PDB entry 4L1T | X-ray diffraction, 1.16 A resolution | chains A and B

# Chain A (and B)
Name: Transthyretin
Organism: Homo sapiens
Notes: chain B of this document is another copy of the same molecule, construct and numbering; everything in this record applies to it too
UniProt: P02766 (TTHY_HUMAN); residues 1-127 here correspond to UniProt positions 21-147 (UniProt number = residue number + 20)
Amino-acid sequence (127 residues; numbered 1 to 127; the number before each row is that of its first residue):
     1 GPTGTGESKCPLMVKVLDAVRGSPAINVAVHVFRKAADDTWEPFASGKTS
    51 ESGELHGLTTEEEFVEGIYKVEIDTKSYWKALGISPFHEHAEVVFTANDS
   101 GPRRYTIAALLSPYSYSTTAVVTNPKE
Unresolved in the structure: 1-9, 126-127 (chain B: 1-9, 125-127)
Ligand contacts: 1WZ (3-(dimethylamino)-5-[(E)-2-(4-hydroxy-3,5-dimethylphenyl)ethenyl]benzoic acid): Met-13, Lys-15, Leu-17, Thr-106, Ala-108, Ala-109, Leu-110, Ser-117, Thr-118, Thr-119, Val-121
Curated features (UniProtKB/Swiss-Prot):
  - binding site (L-thyroxine): Lys-15, Glu-54, Ser-117
  - modified residue: Cys-10 (Sulfocysteine), Glu-42 (4-carboxyglutamate), Ser-52 (Phosphoserine)
  - glycosylation: Asn-98 (N-linked (GlcNAc...) asparagine)
From the paper describing this entry:
  - binding site for 1WZ: Lys-15, Leu-17, Ala-108, Leu-110, Ser-117, Thr-119

# How chain A and chain B interact
Residue-residue contacts (42; chain A residue first):
  Ile-68(A) / Glu-89(B)
  Lys-76(A) / Thr-96(B)
  Phe-87(A) / Phe-95(B)  hydrophobic
  Phe-87(A) / Thr-96(B)
  Phe-87(A) / Tyr-105(B)  hydrophobic
  Phe-87(A) / Ile-107(B)  hydrophobic
  Phe-87(A) / Ala-120(B)  hydrophobic
  Phe-87(A) / Val-122(B)  hydrophobic
  His-88(A) / Val-93(B)
  His-88(A) / Val-94(B)
  Glu-89(A) / Val-94(B)  hydrogen bond (backbone-backbone)
  Glu-89(A) / Thr-96(B)  hydrogen bond
  His-90(A) / Val-94(B)
  Glu-92(A) / Glu-92(B)
  Glu-92(A) / Val-94(B)
  Glu-92(A) / Tyr-116(B)  hydrogen bond (backbone-side chain)
  Val-93(A) / His-88(B)
  Val-94(A) / His-88(B)
  Val-94(A) / Glu-89(B)  hydrogen bond (backbone-backbone)
  Val-94(A) / His-90(B)
  Val-94(A) / Glu-92(B)
  Phe-95(A) / Phe-87(B)  hydrophobic
  Thr-96(A) / Glu-89(B)  hydrogen bond
  Tyr-105(A) / Phe-87(B)  hydrophobic
  Ile-107(A) / Phe-87(B)  hydrophobic
  Tyr-114(A) / Thr-119(B)  hydrogen bond (backbone-side chain)
  Tyr-114(A) / Ala-120(B)  hydrogen bond (backbone-backbone)
  Ser-115(A) / Thr-118(B)  hydrogen bond (side chain-backbone)
  Ser-115(A) / Thr-119(B)
  Tyr-116(A) / Glu-92(B)  hydrogen bond (side chain-backbone)
  Tyr-116(A) / Ser-117(B)
  Tyr-116(A) / Thr-118(B)  hydrogen bond (backbone-backbone)
  Ser-117(A) / Tyr-116(B)
  Ser-117(A) / Ser-117(B)  hydrogen bond
  Thr-118(A) / Ser-115(B)  hydrogen bond (backbone-side chain)
  Thr-118(A) / Tyr-116(B)  hydrogen bond (backbone-backbone)
  Thr-119(A) / Tyr-114(B)  hydrogen bond (side chain-backbone)
  Thr-119(A) / Ser-115(B)  hydrogen bond
  Ala-120(A) / Phe-87(B)  hydrophobic
  Ala-120(A) / Tyr-114(B)  hydrogen bond (backbone-backbone)
  Val-122(A) / Phe-87(B)  hydrophobic
  Val-122(A) / Tyr-114(B)  hydrophobic
Other interface residues (no listed pair), chain A (22 interface residues in all): Lys-70
Other interface residues (no listed pair), chain B (22 interface residues in all): Ile-68, Lys-70, Lys-76

# Summary
The chain A/chain B interface involves 22 residues from each chain; the contacts include 16 hydrogen bonds.
Among the polar pairs are Glu-89(A)/Thr-96(B), Glu-92(A)/Tyr-116(B) and Tyr-114(A)/Thr-119(B). Bound to chain
A: compound 1WZ. Curated annotation (UniProt) lists 3 L-thyroxine-binding residues on chain A. The paper
reports a binding site for 1WZ at Lys-15(A), Leu-17(A) and Ala-108(A) among others.
Chain A and chain B are both Transthyretin (Homo sapiens); the structure, Transthyretin in complex with
(E)-3-(dimethylamino)-5-(4-hydroxy-3,5-dimethylstyryl)benzoic acid, was determined by X-ray diffraction,
deposited together with 4L1S.
